5N2Q - chains A and B; structure by X-ray diffraction, 2.00 A resolution.

# Chain A
Name: Plasmid recombination enzyme
Source organism: Streptococcus agalactiae
UniProt: P13925 (PRE_STRAG); residue numbers follow UniProt; this construct covers 2-198
Sequence (198 residues; row label = number of the first residue in the row):
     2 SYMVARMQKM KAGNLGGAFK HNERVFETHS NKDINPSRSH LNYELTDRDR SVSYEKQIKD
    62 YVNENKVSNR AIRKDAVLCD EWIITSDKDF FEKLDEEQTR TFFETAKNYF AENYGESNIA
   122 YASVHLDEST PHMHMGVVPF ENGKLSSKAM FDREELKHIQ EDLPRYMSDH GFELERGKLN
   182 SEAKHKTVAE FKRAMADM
Disordered / not traced: 25-42, 194-199
Sequence notes: expression tag (199)
Modified positions: Mse4, Mse8, Mse11, Mse134, Mse136, Mse151, Mse168 (selenomethionine; parent Met); Mse196, Mse199 (selenomethionine)
Metal / ion sites: Mg2+: Phe92, Leu95
Reported in the primary citation:
  - binding site for the 27-nt DNA strand (chain B): Arg71
  - catalytic residues: Glu129 (from molecular simulation)
  - catalytic residues: Arg25 (proposed by the authors, not directly observed)
  - mutagenesis - H22A, H22Y, R25A: abolished catalytic activity
  - mutagenesis - Y44F: unchanged catalytic activity
  - mutagenesis - E129A, E129Q: decreased catalytic activity (relaxation activity)

# Chain B
Molecule: 27-nt DNA strand
Source organism: Plasmid pMV158
Sequence (27 nucleotides; numbered 1 to 27; the number before each row is that of its first residue):
     1 ACTTTATGAA AATAAAGTAT AGTGTGT
Disordered / not traced: 27
Metal / ion sites: Na+ near DC2 (its only coordinating residue here)

# Chain A / chain B interface
Pairs across the interface (74):
  Tyr3(A) - DT23(B)  phosphate contact
  Tyr3(A) - DG24(B)  phosphate contact
  Mse4(A) - DT23(B)  sugar contact
  Val5(A) - DT23(B)  base contact
  Val5(A) - DG24(B)  sugar contact
  Ala6(A) - DA21(B)  base contact
  Ala6(A) - DG22(B)  base contact
  Arg7(A) - DA21(B)  base contact
  Arg7(A) - DG22(B)  hydrogen bond to the base
  Arg7(A) - DT23(B)  base contact
  Mse8(A) - DT20(B)  base contact
  Mse8(A) - DA21(B)  hydrogen bond to the base
  Lys10(A) - DT18(B)  salt bridge to the phosphate
  Lys10(A) - DA19(B)  salt bridge to the phosphate
  Lys10(A) - DT20(B)  base contact
  Lys12(A) - DG17(B)  hydrogen bond to the phosphate
  Lys12(A) - DT18(B)  salt bridge to the phosphate
  Arg71(A) - DA6(B)  hydrogen bond to the base
  Arg71(A) - DT7(B)  hydrogen bond to the sugar
  Ala72(A) - DA6(B)  phosphate contact
  Ala72(A) - DT7(B)  hydrogen bond to the phosphate
  Arg74(A) - DT4(B)  hydrogen bond to the base
  Arg74(A) - DT5(B)  hydrogen bond to the sugar
  Arg74(A) - DA6(B)  phosphate contact
  Arg74(A) - DA15(B)  base contact
  Arg74(A) - DA16(B)  hydrogen bond to the base
  Arg74(A) - DG17(B)  hydrogen bond to the sugar
  Lys75(A) - DT5(B)  phosphate contact
  Lys75(A) - DA6(B)  hydrogen bond to the phosphate
  Asp76(A) - DT5(B)  sugar contact
  Asp76(A) - DG17(B)  sugar contact
  Ala77(A) - DG17(B)  phosphate contact
  Val78(A) - DG17(B)  hydrogen bond to the phosphate
  Val78(A) - DT18(B)  phosphate contact
  Trp83(A) - DA21(B)  base contact
  Ser87(A) - DG24(B)  sugar contact
  Asp88(A) - DG24(B)  phosphate contact
  Asp88(A) - DT25(B)  phosphate contact
  Lys89(A) - DT25(B)  hydrogen bond to the phosphate
  Thr131(A) - DT25(B)  hydrogen bond to the phosphate
  Lys145(A) - DA16(B)  phosphate contact
  Leu146(A) - DA16(B)  sugar contact
  Ser147(A) - DA16(B)  sugar contact
  Ser147(A) - DG17(B)  phosphate contact
  Ser148(A) - DG17(B)  hydrogen bond to the phosphate
  Lys149(A) - DA1(B)  base contact
  Lys149(A) - DA16(B)  base contact
  Lys149(A) - DG17(B)  hydrogen bond to the base
  Lys149(A) - DT18(B)  base contact
  Phe152(A) - DT20(B)  hydrogen bond to the base
  Asp153(A) - DT20(B)  base contact
  Arg154(A) - DA19(B)  base contact
  Arg154(A) - DT20(B)  hydrogen bond to the phosphate
  Arg154(A) - DA21(B)  salt bridge to the phosphate
  Leu157(A) - DT20(B)  base contact
  Leu157(A) - DA21(B)  sugar contact
  Lys158(A) - DA21(B)  sugar contact
  Gln161(A) - DA21(B)  phosphate contact
  Gln161(A) - DG22(B)  sugar contact
  Arg177(A) - DG22(B)  salt bridge to the phosphate
  Gly178(A) - DG22(B)  phosphate contact
  Gly178(A) - DT23(B)  phosphate contact
  Lys179(A) - DG22(B)  hydrogen bond to the phosphate
  Lys179(A) - DT23(B)  hydrogen bond to the phosphate
  Leu180(A) - DG22(B)  phosphate contact
  Asn181(A) - DG22(B)  hydrogen bond to the phosphate
  Ser182(A) - DG22(B)  hydrogen bond to the base
  Ser182(A) - DT23(B)  hydrogen bond to the phosphate
  Ala184(A) - DG22(B)  hydrogen bond to the base
  Lys185(A) - DG24(B)  base contact
  His186(A) - DG22(B)  base contact
  His186(A) - DT23(B)  hydrogen bond to the base
  His186(A) - DG24(B)  base contact
  Lys187(A) - DG24(B)  hydrogen bond to the base
Interface residues without a listed pair, chain A (43 interface residues in all): Asn70, Ile73
Interface residues without a listed pair, chain B (17 interface residues in all): DC2

# Summary
43 residues of chain A face 17 of chain B across their interface, with 26 hydrogen bonds and 5 salt bridges.
Polar pairs include Arg7(A)-DG22(B), Mse8(A)-DA21(B) and Arg71(A)-DA6(B). From the paper: catalytic residues
Glu129(A) and Arg25(A); H22A, H22Y and R25A of chain A abolish catalytic activity; 6 substitutions were tested
in all.
Chain A is Plasmid recombination enzyme (Streptococcus agalactiae) and chain B is a 27-nt DNA strand (Plasmid
pMV158); the structure, MobM Relaxase Domain (MOBV; Mob_Pre) bound to 26nt pMV158 oriT DNA, was determined by
X-ray diffraction (same publication as 4LVI, 4LVJ, 4LVK, 4LVL and 4LVM).
